Entry 2H40 (X-ray diffraction, 1.85 A resolution); this record covers chain A.

Chain A:
Molecule: cGMP-specific 3', 5'-cyclic phosphodiesterase
Organism: Homo sapiens
Notes: EC 3.1.4.35; fragment: catalytic domain, residues 535-860
UniProt: O76074 (PDE5A_HUMAN); numbering as in UniProt (aligned over 535-860)
Sequence (326 residues; numbered 535 to 860; the number before each row is that of its first residue):
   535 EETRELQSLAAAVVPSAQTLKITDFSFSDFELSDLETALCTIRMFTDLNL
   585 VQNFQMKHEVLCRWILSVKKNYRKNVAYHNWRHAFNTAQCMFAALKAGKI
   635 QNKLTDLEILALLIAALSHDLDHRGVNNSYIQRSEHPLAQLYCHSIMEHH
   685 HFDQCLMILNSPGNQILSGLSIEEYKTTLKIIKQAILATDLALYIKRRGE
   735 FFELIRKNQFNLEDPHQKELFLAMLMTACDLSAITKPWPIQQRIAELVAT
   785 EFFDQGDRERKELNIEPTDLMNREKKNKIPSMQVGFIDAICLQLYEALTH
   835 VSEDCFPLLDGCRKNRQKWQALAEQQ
Disordered / not traced: 793-807
Disulfides: C677 forms a disulfide with the same residue of a neighbouring copy of this chain
Metal / ion sites: Zn2+: H617, H653, D654, D764; Mg2+ near D654 (its only coordinating residue here)
UniProt features mapped onto this chain:
  - active site: H613 (Proton donor)
  - binding site (Zn(2+)): H617, H653, D654, D764
  - binding site (Mg(2+)): D654
  - binding site (3',5'-cyclic GMP): Q817
  - mutagenesis: A767 (A767N: Changes substrate selectivity from cGMP-specific to dual cAMP and cGMP binding and hydrolysis; when associated with Y-775 and Y-853), Q775 (Q775Y: Changes substrate selectivity from cGMP-specific to dual cAMP and cGMP binding and hydrolysis; when associated with N-767 and Y-853), W853 (W853Y: Changes substrate selectivity from cGMP-specific to dual cAMP and cGMP binding and hydrolysis; when associated with N-767 and Y-775)
Reported in the primary citation:
  - contacts within the chain: Q775-Q817
  - conformationally variable residues (order/disorder transition): E793 to R807
  - mutagenesis - G659A (17-fold), N662A (9-fold): decreased catalytic activity on cGMP
  - mutagenesis - G659A (24-fold), V660Q (24-28-fold), N661A (24-28-fold), N662A (5-fold), Y664A (24-28-fold), S679A (24-28-fold): decreased binding to cGMP
  - mutagenesis - V660Q, N661A, Y664A, S679A: unchanged catalytic activity on cGMP

In short:
H617, H653, D654 and D764 form the Zn2+ site. Curated annotation (UniProt) lists active-site residue H613, 4
Zn2+-binding residues, Mg2+-binding residue D654 and residue binding 3',5'-cyclic GMP Q817. From the paper:
G659A, V660Q and N661A, among others, reduce binding to cGMP; conformational variability at E793; 6
substitutions were tested in all.
Chain A is cGMP-specific 3', 5'-cyclic phosphodiesterase (Homo sapiens); the structure, Crystal structure of
the catalytic domain of unliganded PDE5, was determined by X-ray diffraction (same publication as 2H42 and
2H44).
